PDB entry 8IMJ | electron microscopy, 2.59 A resolution | chains 0 and W of the 52 polymer chains in the assembly

Chain 0:
Name: ApcE
From: Anthocerotibacter panamensis
Amino-acid sequence (1136 residues; each row starts with the number of its first residue):
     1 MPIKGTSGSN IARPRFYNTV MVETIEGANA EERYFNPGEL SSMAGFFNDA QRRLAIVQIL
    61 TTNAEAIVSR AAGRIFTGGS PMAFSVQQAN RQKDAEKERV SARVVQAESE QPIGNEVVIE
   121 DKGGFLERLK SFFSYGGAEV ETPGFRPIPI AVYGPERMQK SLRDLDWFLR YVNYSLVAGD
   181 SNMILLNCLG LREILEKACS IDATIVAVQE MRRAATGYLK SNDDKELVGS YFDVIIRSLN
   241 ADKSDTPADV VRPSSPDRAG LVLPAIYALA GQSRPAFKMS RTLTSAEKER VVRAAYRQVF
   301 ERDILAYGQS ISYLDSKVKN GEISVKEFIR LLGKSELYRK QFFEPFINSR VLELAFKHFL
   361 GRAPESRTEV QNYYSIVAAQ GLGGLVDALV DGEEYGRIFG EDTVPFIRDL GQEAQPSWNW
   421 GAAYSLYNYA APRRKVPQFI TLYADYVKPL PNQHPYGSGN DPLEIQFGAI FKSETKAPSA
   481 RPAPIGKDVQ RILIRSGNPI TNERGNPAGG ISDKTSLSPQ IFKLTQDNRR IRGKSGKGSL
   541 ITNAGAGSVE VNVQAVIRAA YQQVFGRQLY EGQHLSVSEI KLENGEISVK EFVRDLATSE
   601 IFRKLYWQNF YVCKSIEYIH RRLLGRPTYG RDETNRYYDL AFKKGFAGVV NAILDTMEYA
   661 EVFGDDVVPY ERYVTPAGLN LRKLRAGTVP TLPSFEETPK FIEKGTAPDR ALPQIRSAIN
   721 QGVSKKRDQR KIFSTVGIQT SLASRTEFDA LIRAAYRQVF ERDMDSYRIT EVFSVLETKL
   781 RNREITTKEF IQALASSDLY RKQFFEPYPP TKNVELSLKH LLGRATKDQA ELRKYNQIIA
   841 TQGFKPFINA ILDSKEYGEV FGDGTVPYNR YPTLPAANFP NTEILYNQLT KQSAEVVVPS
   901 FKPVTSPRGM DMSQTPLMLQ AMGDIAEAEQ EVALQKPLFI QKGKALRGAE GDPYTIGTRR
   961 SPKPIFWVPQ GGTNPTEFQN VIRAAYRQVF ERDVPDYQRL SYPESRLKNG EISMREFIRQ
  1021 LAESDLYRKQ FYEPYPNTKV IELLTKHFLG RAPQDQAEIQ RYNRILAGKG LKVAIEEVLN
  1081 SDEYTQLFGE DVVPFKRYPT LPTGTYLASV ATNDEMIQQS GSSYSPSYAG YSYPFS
Disordered / not traced: 1, 78-146, 530-548, 1135-1136
Ligand contacts:
  - phycocyanobilin (CYC), molecule 1: Pro14, Phe16, Leu261, Leu263, Tyr267, Leu410, Glu413, Ala414, Gln415, Pro416, Ser417, Trp418, Trp420
  - phycocyanobilin (CYC), molecule 2: Phe76, Ile148, Arg157, Lys160, Ser161, Arg163, Asp164, Leu165, Trp167, Phe168, Tyr171, Asn187, Leu191, Ile194, Leu195, Ala198, Cys199, Ala203, Thr204
  - phycocyanobilin (CYC), molecule 3: Arg302, Tyr307, Tyr429, Arg433
  - phycocyanobilin (CYC), molecule 4: Ile347, Asn348, Ser349, Arg367, Val370, Gln371, Tyr374, Ile440
  - phycocyanobilin (CYC), molecule 5: Tyr456, Tyr611, Val612, Cys613, Arg631, Thr634, Asn635, Tyr638
  - phycocyanobilin (CYC), molecule 6: Ile465, Gln466, Phe467, Gly468, Arg567
  - phycocyanobilin (CYC), molecule 7: Ile492, Leu493, Ile494, Arg495, Pro499, Asn502, Arg504
  - phycocyanobilin (CYC), molecule 8: Gly722, Val723, Arg727, Thr873, Leu874, Pro875, Ala876, Phe879
  - phycocyanobilin (CYC), molecule 9: Ser741, Leu742, Val775, Thr778, Lys779, Arg781, Asn782, Glu784
  - phycocyanobilin (CYC), molecule 10: Arg762, Leu889, Thr890, Lys891
  - phycocyanobilin (CYC), molecule 11: Pro809, Pro810, Thr811, Gln829, Leu832, Arg833, Asn836, Ser900
  - phycocyanobilin (CYC), molecule 12: Ile956, Gly957, Thr958, Arg960, Tyr1098, Thr1100, Leu1101, Pro1102, Thr1103, Tyr1106
  - phycocyanobilin (CYC), molecule 13: Arg992, Met1116, Ile1117, Ser1120, Gly1121
  - phycocyanobilin (CYC), molecule 14: Tyr1002, Ser1005, Arg1006, Lys1008, Asn1009, Glu1011
  - phycocyanobilin (CYC), molecule 15: Pro1036, Asn1037, Thr1038, Gln1056, Ile1059, Gln1060, Asn1063

Chain W:
Name: ApcB2
From: Anthocerotibacter panamensis
Amino-acid sequence (162 residues; each row starts with the number of its first residue):
     1 MQDAITSVIN TYDVQGKYFD TSAFDKLKAY YATGELRVRA AGTISANAAT IIKEASAKLF
    61 SNQPDLVRPG GNAYTTRRYA ACVRDMDYFL RYATYAMLAG DTSILDERVL NGLKETYNSL
   121 GVPISSTVQG IQAMKEVTGS LVGSGAAKEM GVYFDYLSSG LS
Ligand contacts:
  - phycocyanobilin (CYC), molecule 1: Leu59, Leu66, Asn72, Ala73, Arg78, Ala81, Cys82, Arg84, Asp85, Met86, Tyr88, Phe89, Tyr92, Arg108, Val109, Leu113, Thr116, Tyr117, Leu120, Val122, Pro123, Ser126, Thr127
  - phycocyanobilin (CYC), molecule 2: Val67, Tyr74, Thr75, Thr76, Tyr79

How chain 0 and chain W interact:
Pairs across the interface (39; chain 0 residue first):
  Pro449(0) - Leu110(W)
  Pro449(0) - Gly160(W)
  Leu450(0) - Asn111(W)
  Leu450(0) - Gly112(W)  hydrogen bond (backbone-backbone)
  Pro451(0) - Gly112(W)
  Pro451(0) - Glu115(W)
  Asn452(0) - Gly112(W)  hydrogen bond (side chain-backbone)
  Asn452(0) - Glu115(W)
  Asn452(0) - Thr116(W)  hydrogen bond
  Asp488(0) - Met1(W)
  Asp488(0) - Glu107(W)  hydrogen bond (backbone-side chain)
  Val489(0) - Glu107(W)  hydrogen bond (backbone-side chain)
  Val489(0) - Asn111(W)
  Gln490(0) - Glu107(W)  hydrogen bond (backbone-backbone)
  Gln490(0) - Arg108(W)
  Gln490(0) - Asn111(W)  hydrogen bond (backbone-side chain)
  Ile492(0) - Val109(W)
  Ile492(0) - Asn111(W)
  Ile492(0) - Leu113(W)  hydrophobic
  Ile492(0) - Thr116(W)
  Ile494(0) - Ser119(W)
  Pro499(0) - Arg77(W)
  Pro499(0) - Ala81(W)  hydrophobic
  Pro499(0) - Arg84(W)  hydrogen bond (backbone-side chain)
  Ile500(0) - Ala80(W)
  Ile500(0) - Ala81(W)
  Ile500(0) - Arg84(W)
  Asn502(0) - Arg84(W)
  Arg504(0) - Tyr88(W)
  Arg504(0) - Arg91(W)
  Arg504(0) - Tyr92(W)  hydrogen bond
  Arg504(0) - Arg108(W)  hydrogen bond (side chain-backbone)
  Gly505(0) - Tyr88(W)  hydrogen bond (backbone-side chain)
  Leu517(0) - Arg77(W)
  Pro676(0) - Glu115(W)
  Pro676(0) - Thr116(W)
  Pro676(0) - Ser119(W)
  Leu679(0) - Ser119(W)
  Asn680(0) - Ser119(W)
Other interface residues (no listed pair), chain 0 (20 interface residues in all): Lys4, Arg491
Other interface residues (no listed pair), chain W (21 interface residues in all): Asp106, Leu120

Summary:
20 residues of chain 0 face 21 of chain W across their interface, with 11 hydrogen bonds. Among the polar
pairs are Asn452(0)-Gly112(W), Asn452(0)-Thr116(W) and Asp488(0)-Glu107(W). One phycocyanobilin molecule is
bound between chain 0 and chain W. Ligands of chain 0: 15 copies of phycocyanobilin.
Here chain 0 is ApcE and chain W is ApcB2, both from Anthocerotibacter panamensis. Entry 8IMJ (A'1-A'2,
A'3-A'4, B1-B2, C1-C2 cylinder in cyanobacterial phycobilisome from Anthocerotibacter panamensis (Cluster B))
was determined by electron microscopy (same publication as 8IMI, 8IMK, 8IML, 8IMM, 8IMN and 8IMO).
